Entry 3OEU (X-ray diffraction, 2.60 A resolution); this record covers chains A and G of the 28 polymer chains in the assembly.

# Chain A
Protein: Proteasome component Y7
From: Saccharomyces cerevisiae
Notes: EC 3.4.25.1
UniProt: P23639 (PSA2_YEAST); the construct lacks a stretch of the UniProt sequence and is renumbered around it, so the offset changes along the chain: 4-102 = UniProt 1-99; 103-147 = UniProt 101-145; 148-200 = UniProt 147-199; 202-209 = UniProt 200-207; 2 more segments
Chain sequence (250 residues; numbered 4 to 236 plus 18 insertion-coded residues; 1 number in that range is skipped by the numbering (no residue carries it; nothing is unmodelled there); the number before each row is that of its first residue; a row labelled like 217A-217B holds insertion residues (217A, then the next letters in order)):
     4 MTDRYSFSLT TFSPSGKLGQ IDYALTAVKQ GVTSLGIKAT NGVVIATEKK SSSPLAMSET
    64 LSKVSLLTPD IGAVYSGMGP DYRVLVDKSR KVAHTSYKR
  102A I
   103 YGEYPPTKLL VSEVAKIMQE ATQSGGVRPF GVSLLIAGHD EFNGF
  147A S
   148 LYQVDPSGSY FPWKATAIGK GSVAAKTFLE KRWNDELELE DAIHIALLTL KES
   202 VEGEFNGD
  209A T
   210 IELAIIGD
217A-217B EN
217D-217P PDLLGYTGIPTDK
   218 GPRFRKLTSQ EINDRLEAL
Curated features (UniProtKB/Swiss-Prot):
  - cross-link: Lys110 (Glycyl lysine isopeptide (Lys-Gly) (interchain with G-Cter in ubiquitin))

# Chain G
Protein: Proteasome component C7-alpha
From: Saccharomyces cerevisiae
Notes: EC 3.4.25.1
UniProt: P21243 (PSA6_YEAST); the construct lacks a stretch of the UniProt sequence and is renumbered around it, so the offset changes along the chain: 6-34 = UniProt 10-38; 35-143 = UniProt 40-148; 144-179 = UniProt 150-185; 186-218 = UniProt 199-231; 1 more segments
Chain sequence (243 residues; numbered 6 to 240 plus 14 insertion-coded residues; 6 numbers in that range are skipped by the numbering (no residue carries them; nothing is unmodelled there); the number before each row is that of its first residue; a row labelled like 179A-179E holds insertion residues (179A, then the next letters in order)):
     6 AGYDRHITIF SPEGRLYQVE YAFKATNQT
   34A N
    35 INSLAVRGKD CTVVISQKKV PDKLLDPTTV SYIFCISRTI GMVVNGPIPD ARNAALRAKA
    95 EAAEFRYKYG YDMPCDVLAK RMANLSQIYT QRAYMRPLGV ILTFVSVDE
  143A E
   144 LGPSIYKTDP AGYYVGYKAT ATGPKQQEIT TNLENH
179A-179E FKKSK
180A-180D IDHI
   184 N
184G-184H EE
  184M S
   186 WEKVVEFAIT HMIDALGTEF SKNDLEVGVA TKD
   220 KFFTLSAENI EERLVAIAEQ D
Ion coordination: Mg2+: Thr13, Tyr123, Arg126, Met129

# How chain A and chain G interact
Pairs across the interface - 67 pairs, chain A then chain G:
  Thr5(A) with Tyr128(G)
  Asp6(A) with Tyr128(G)
  Tyr8(A) with Ile12(G); Ala127(G), hydrophobic
  Leu12(A) with Ile14(G), hydrophobic; Ala127(G), hydrophobic
  Gln23(A) with Ile14(G); Phe15(G), hydrogen bond (side chain-backbone)
  Tyr26(A) with Phe15(G), hydrophobic; Ser16(G); Pro17(G), hydrophobic; Gly19(G)
  Ala27(A) with Phe15(G), hydrophobic
  Thr29(A) with Pro17(G); Glu18(G)
  Ala30(A) with Gly19(G)
  Gln33(A) with Glu18(G)
  Ser55(A) with Tyr156(G), hydrogen bond
  Pro57(A) with Lys161(G); Glu177(G)
  Leu58(A) with Tyr160(G); Lys161(G), hydrogen bond (backbone-backbone); Ala162(G); Thr173(G); Leu176(G), hydrophobic; Glu177(G); Phe179A(G), hydrophobic
  Ala59(A) with Val158(G), hydrophobic; Gly159(G); Tyr160(G), hydrophobic
  Met60(A) with Arg41(G), hydrogen bond; Gly159(G), hydrogen bond (backbone-backbone); Tyr160(G); Lys161(G)
  Thr63(A) with Tyr149(G); Val158(G); Gly159(G), hydrogen bond (side chain-backbone)
  Leu64(A) with Tyr156(G), hydrophobic; Val158(G), hydrophobic
  Met81(A) with Phe15(G), hydrophobic; Leu21(G), hydrophobic
  Pro83(A) with Gln121(G); Ala154(G); Gly155(G); Tyr156(G)
  Asp84(A) with Gln121(G)
  Arg86(A) with Ala117(G), hydrogen bond (side chain-backbone); Asn118(G); Gly155(G), hydrogen bond (side chain-backbone); Tyr157(G)
  Val87(A) with Asn118(G); Gln121(G)
  Asp90(A) with Lys114(G), salt bridge; Asn118(G)
  Gly128(A) with Gln125(G); Arg126(G); Ala127(G), hydrogen bond (backbone-backbone)
  Val129(A) with Gln125(G); Arg126(G)
  Arg130(A) with Thr13(G); Phe15(G); Leu21(G); Thr124(G), hydrogen bond (side chain-backbone); Gln125(G), hydrogen bond (backbone-backbone)
  Pro131(A) with Phe15(G)
  Phe132(A) with Gln125(G)
  Gly133(A) with Phe15(G)
Other interface residues (no listed pair), chain A (32 interface residues in all): Arg7, Ser56, Ala123

# Overview
Chain A and chain G form an interface of 32 and 33 residues respectively, with 11 hydrogen bonds and 1 salt
bridge. Polar pairs include Asp90(A)-Lys114(G), Gln23(A)-Phe15(G) and Ser55(A)-Tyr156(G). Thr13(G), Tyr123(G),
Arg126(G) and Met129(G) form the Mg2+ site.
Here chain A is Proteasome component Y7 and chain G is Proteasome component C7-alpha, both from Saccharomyces
cerevisiae. Entry 3OEU (Structure of yeast 20S open-gate proteasome with Compound 24) was determined by X-ray
diffraction together with 3SDI, 3SDK and 3OEV from the same study.
